Entry 8GSP (electron microscopy, 3.75 A resolution); this record covers chains H and L of the 6 polymer chains in the assembly.

Chain H:
Name: Ig heavy chain variable region
From: Bos taurus
Sequence (130 residues; row label = number of the first residue in the row):
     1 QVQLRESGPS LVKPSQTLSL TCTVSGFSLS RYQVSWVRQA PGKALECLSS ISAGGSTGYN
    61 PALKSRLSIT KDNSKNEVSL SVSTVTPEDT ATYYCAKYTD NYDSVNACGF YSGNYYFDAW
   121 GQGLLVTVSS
Not modelled in the structure: 126-130
Disulfides: Cys22-Cys95, Cys47-Cys108

Chain L:
Name: Ig lamda chain variable region
From: Bos taurus
Sequence (124 residues; numbered 1 to 124; the number before each row is that of its first residue):
     1 WAQAVLTQPS SVSGSLGQRV SITCSGSSSN VGRGNYVNWF QQIPGSAPRT LIYGATSRAS
    61 GVPDRFSGSR SGNTATLTIS SLQAEDEADY FCATYDSSSN TAVFGSGTTL TVLGDYKDDD
   121 DKGG
Not modelled in the structure: 1-5, 114-124
Disulfides: Cys24-Cys92

Chain H / chain L interface:
Pairs across the interface (37; chain H residue first):
  Gln39(H) with Gln42(L), hydrogen bond; Phe91(L)
  Ala44(H) with Phe91(L), hydrophobic; Gly105(L); Ser106(L)
  Leu45(H) with Pro48(L), hydrophobic; Phe104(L)
  Cys47(H) with Phe104(L)
  Asn60(H) with Thr101(L)
  Pro61(H) with Asn100(L); Thr101(L)
  Tyr94(H) with Gln42(L), hydrogen bond; Ser46(L); Ala47(L), hydrophobic; Pro48(L)
  Asn106(H) with Asn100(L), hydrogen bond
  Ala107(H) with Tyr95(L), hydrophobic
  Phe110(H) with Asn38(L); Ala93(L), hydrophobic; Thr94(L); Ala102(L), hydrophobic; Phe104(L), hydrophobic
  Tyr111(H) with Tyr95(L), hydrophobic
  Gly113(H) with Tyr53(L); Gly54(L), hydrogen bond (backbone-backbone)
  Asn114(H) with Tyr53(L)
  Tyr116(H) with Thr50(L); Tyr53(L), hydrophobic; Ala59(L), hydrophobic; Ser60(L), hydrogen bond (side chain-backbone)
  Phe117(H) with Phe40(L), hydrophobic; Thr50(L)
  Trp120(H) with Phe40(L); Ala47(L), hydrophobic; Pro48(L)
  Gly121(H) with Ala47(L)
  Gln122(H) with Ala47(L)
Interface residues without a listed pair, chain H (21 interface residues in all): Lys43, Glu46, Ala62
Interface residues without a listed pair, chain L (23 interface residues in all): Asn35, Arg49

Overview:
21 residues of chain H and 23 residues of chain L are in contact; the contacts include 5 hydrogen bonds. Polar
pairs include Gln39(H)-Gln42(L), Tyr94(H)-Gln42(L) and Asn106(H)-Asn100(L).
Chain H is Ig heavy chain variable region and chain L is Ig lamda chain variable region, both from Bos taurus;
the structure, Complex of FMDV A/WH/CHA/09 and bovine neutralizing scFv antibody W2, was determined by
electron microscopy (same publication as 8GRR).
